PDB entry 4FJI | X-ray diffraction, 2.20 A resolution | chains A and P of the 3 polymer chains in the assembly

Chain A:
Name: DNA polymerase
From: Enterobacteria phage RB69
Notes: EC 2.7.7.7
UniProtKB: Q38087 (DPOL_BPR69); residues 1-903 here = UniProt positions 1-903
Chain sequence (903 residues; each row starts with the number of its first residue):
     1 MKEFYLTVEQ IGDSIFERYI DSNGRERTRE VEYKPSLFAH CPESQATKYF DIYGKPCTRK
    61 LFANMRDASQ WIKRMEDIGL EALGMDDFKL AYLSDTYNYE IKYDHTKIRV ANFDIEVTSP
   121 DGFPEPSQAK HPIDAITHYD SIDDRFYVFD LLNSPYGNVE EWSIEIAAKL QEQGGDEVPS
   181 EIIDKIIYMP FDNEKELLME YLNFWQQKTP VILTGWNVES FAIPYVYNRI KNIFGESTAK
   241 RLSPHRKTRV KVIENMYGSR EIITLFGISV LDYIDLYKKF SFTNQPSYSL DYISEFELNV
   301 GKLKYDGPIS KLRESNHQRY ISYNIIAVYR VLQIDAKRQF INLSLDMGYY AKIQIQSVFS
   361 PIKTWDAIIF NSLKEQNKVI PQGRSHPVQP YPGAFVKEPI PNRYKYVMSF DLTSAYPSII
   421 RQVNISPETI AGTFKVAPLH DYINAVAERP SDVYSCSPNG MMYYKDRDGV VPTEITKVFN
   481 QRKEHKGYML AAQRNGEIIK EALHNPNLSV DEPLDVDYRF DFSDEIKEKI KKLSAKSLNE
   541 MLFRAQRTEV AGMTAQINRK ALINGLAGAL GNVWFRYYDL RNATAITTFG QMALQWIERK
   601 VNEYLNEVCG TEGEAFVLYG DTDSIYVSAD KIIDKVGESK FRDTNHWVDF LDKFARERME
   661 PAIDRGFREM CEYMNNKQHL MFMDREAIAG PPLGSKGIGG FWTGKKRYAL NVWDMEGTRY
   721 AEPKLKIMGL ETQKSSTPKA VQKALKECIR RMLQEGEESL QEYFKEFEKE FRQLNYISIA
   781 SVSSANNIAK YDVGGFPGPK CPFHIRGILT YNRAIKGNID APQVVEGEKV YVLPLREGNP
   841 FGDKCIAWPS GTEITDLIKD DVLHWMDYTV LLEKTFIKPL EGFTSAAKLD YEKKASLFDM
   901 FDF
Differences from the reference sequence: engineered mutation Ala222 (Asp in Q38087), Ala327 (Asp in Q38087), Ala415 (Leu in Q38087), Ala561 (Leu in Q38087), Gly565 (Ser in Q38087), Ala567 (Tyr in Q38087)
UniProt features mapped onto this chain:
  - region: Thr248 to Thr264 (Beta hairpin), Lys705 to Tyr708 (Binding of DNA in B-conformation), Leu897 to Phe903 (Interaction with the polymerase clamp)
  - binding site (Mg(2+)): Asp114, Glu116, Asp411, Leu412, Asp623
  - binding site (substrate): Ser414, Tyr416, Arg482, Lys560
  - site: Asp621 (Optimization of metal coordination by the polymerase active site), Lys706 (Optimization of metal coordination by the polymerase active site), Asp714 (Essential for viral replication)
  - mutagenesis: Asp621 (D621A: Drastic decrease in the efficiency of incorporation of dGMP), Lys706 (K706A: Almost complete loss of polymerase activity), Asp714 (D714A: Complete loss of viral replication)
Bound ions: Ca2+ site 1 near Glu116 (its only coordinating residue here); Ca2+ site 2: Asp411, Leu412, Asp623 (together with 2'-deoxycytidine-5'-triphosphate); Ca2+ site 3: Asp411, Asp623 (together with 2'-deoxycytidine-5'-triphosphate); Ca2+ site 4: Asn505, Asn507, Lys531
Residues lining bound ligands: 2'-deoxycytidine-5'-triphosphate (DCP): Asp411, Leu412, Thr413, Ser414, Ala415, Tyr416, Pro417, Arg482, Lys486, Lys560, Asn564, Thr622, Asp623

Chain P:
Molecule: DNA primer
Sequence (13 nucleotides; numbered 103 to 115; the number before each row is that of its first residue):
   103 GCGGACTGCT TAC
Modified residues: DOC (2',3'-dideoxycytidine-5'-monophosphate) at position 115

How chain A and chain P interact:
Pairs across the interface (27; chain A residue first):
  Tyr257(A) with DC111(P), phosphate contact
  Asn284(A) with DT112(P), phosphate contact; DT113(P), hydrogen bond to the phosphate
  Asp621(A) with DOC_115(P), phosphate contact
  Thr622(A) with DOC_115(P), sugar contact
  Tyr626(A) with DOC_115(P), phosphate contact
  Lys706(A) with DA114(P), hydrogen bond to the base
  Tyr708(A) with DOC_115(P), hydrogen bond to the phosphate
  Met728(A) with DA114(P), phosphate contact; DOC_115(P), phosphate contact
  Gly729(A) with DT113(P), phosphate contact; DA114(P), hydrogen bond to the phosphate
  Gln733(A) with DT113(P), phosphate contact; DA114(P), phosphate contact
  Lys734(A) with DT113(P), phosphate contact
  Ser735(A) with DT112(P), phosphate contact; DT113(P), hydrogen bond to the phosphate
  Ser736(A) with DT112(P), sugar contact
  Ser783(A) with DC111(P), phosphate contact; DT112(P), phosphate contact
  Ser784(A) with DC111(P), phosphate contact; DT112(P), hydrogen bond to the phosphate
  Asn786(A) with DC111(P), hydrogen bond to the phosphate
  Lys790(A) with DG110(P), salt bridge to the phosphate
  Tyr791(A) with DT109(P), phosphate contact; DG110(P), hydrogen bond to the phosphate
  His804(A) with DC111(P), salt bridge to the phosphate
Also at the interface, not in a pair above, chain A (27 interface residues in all): Asp623, Lys726, Ile727, Val782, Ala785, Pro802, Ile805, Lys829

Summary:
The interface between chain A and chain P involves 27 residues on one side and 7 on the other, with 8 hydrogen
bonds and 2 salt bridges. Polar contacts include Lys706(A)-DA114(P), Asn284(A)-DT113(P) and
Tyr708(A)-DOC_115(P). Ligands of chain A: 2'-deoxycytidine-5'-triphosphate.
Here chain A is DNA polymerase (Enterobacteria phage RB69) and chain P is DNA primer. Entry 4FJI (RB69 DNA
polymerase ternary complex with dcTP/dC) was determined by X-ray diffraction together with 4FJ5, 4FJ7, 4FJ8,
4FJ9, 4FJG, 4FJH and 9 further entries from the same study.
